4CNE - chains A and B; structure by X-ray diffraction, 1.90 A resolution.

[Chain A (and B)]
Protein: tRNA (CYTIDINE/uridine-2'-O-)-METHYLTRANSFERASE trmj
Source organism: Escherichia coli
Notes: EC 2.1.1.200; chain B of this document is another copy of the same molecule, construct and numbering; everything in this record applies to it too
UniProt: P0AE01 (TRMJ_ECOLI); residues 1-246 here = UniProt positions 1-246
Chain sequence (267 residues; each row starts with the number of its first residue; note: 1 number in that range is skipped by the numbering (no residue carries it; nothing is unmodelled there); numbers below 1 keep their minus sign (Met-16 is residue -16)):
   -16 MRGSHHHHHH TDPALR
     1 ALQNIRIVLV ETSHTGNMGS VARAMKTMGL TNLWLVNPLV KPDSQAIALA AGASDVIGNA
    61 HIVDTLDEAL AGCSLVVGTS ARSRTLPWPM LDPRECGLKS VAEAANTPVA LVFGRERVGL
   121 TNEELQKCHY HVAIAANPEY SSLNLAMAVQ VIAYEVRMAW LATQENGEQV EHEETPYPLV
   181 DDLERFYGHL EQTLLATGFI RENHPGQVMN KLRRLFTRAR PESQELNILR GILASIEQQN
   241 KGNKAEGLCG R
Not modelled in the structure: -16 to -6, 165-251 (chain B: -16 to -6, 82-86, 165-251)
Sequence notes: expression tag (-16 to -1, 247-251); engineered mutation Ala1 (Met in P0AE01)
Ligand contacts: S-adenosylhomocysteine (SAH): Thr79, Ser80, Ala81, Phe113, Gly114, Arg115, Glu116, Arg117, Val118, Gly119, Val132, Ala133, Ile134, Ala136, Ser141, Ser142, Leu143, Asn144, Leu145, Ala148
Reported in the primary citation:
  - conformationally variable residues (order/disorder transition, side-chain flip): Arg82 to Leu86, Glu116, Arg117
  - binding site for S-adenosylhomocysteine: Thr79, Gly114, Ile134, Ser141, Ser142, Leu143
  - catalytic residues: Arg23 (proposed by the authors, not directly observed)
  - catalytic residues: Tyr140
  - mutagenesis - S142V: decreased catalytic activity on cytosine
  - mutagenesis - S142V: decreased catalytic activity on uridine
  - specificity-determining residues: Ser142
  - mutagenesis - R23A: abolished catalytic activity
  - mutagenesis - Y140F: decreased catalytic activity

[Interface between chain A and chain B]
Contacting residue pairs (78; chain A residue first):
  Asp-5(A) with Asn137(B); Pro138(B); Glu139(B), hydrogen bond (backbone-side chain)
  Pro-4(A) with Pro138(B)
  Arg23(A) with Tyr140(B), hydrogen bond; Ser142(B), hydrogen bond (side chain-backbone); Leu143(B); Asn144(B)
  Lys26(A) with Asn137(B), hydrogen bond (backbone-side chain); Tyr140(B)
  Thr27(A) with Ala136(B); Asn137(B), hydrogen bond (backbone-backbone); Tyr140(B); Ser142(B); Leu143(B)
  Met28(A) with Ala135(B); Ala136(B), hydrophobic; Leu143(B), hydrophobic
  Ala50(A) with Tyr140(B)
  Ala51(A) with Tyr140(B)
  Gly52(A) with Tyr140(B), hydrogen bond (backbone-side chain)
  Pro93(A) with Tyr154(B)
  Arg94(A) with Arg94(B); Tyr154(B); Glu155(B), salt bridge; Met158(B)
  Ile134(A) with Met28(B), hydrophobic
  Ala135(A) with Met28(B); Arg157(B); Met158(B), hydrophobic; Leu161(B), hydrophobic
  Ala136(A) with Thr27(B); Arg157(B)
  Asn137(A) with Asp-5(B); Lys26(B), hydrogen bond (side chain-backbone); Thr27(B), hydrogen bond (backbone-backbone); Gly29(B); Arg157(B)
  Pro138(A) with Asp-5(B); Pro-4(B); Arg157(B)
  Glu139(A) with Asp-5(B), hydrogen bond (side chain-backbone)
  Tyr140(A) with Arg23(B), hydrogen bond; Lys26(B); Thr27(B); Ala50(B); Ala51(B); Gly52(B), hydrogen bond (side chain-backbone)
  Ser142(A) with Arg23(B), hydrogen bond (backbone-side chain); Thr27(B)
  Leu143(A) with Arg23(B); Thr27(B); Met28(B), hydrophobic; Gln150(B)
  Asn144(A) with Arg23(B)
  Ala146(A) with Met147(B), hydrophobic
  Met147(A) with Ala146(B), hydrophobic; Met147(B), hydrophobic; Gln150(B)
  Gln150(A) with Leu143(B); Met147(B); Val151(B)
  Val151(A) with Gln150(B); Tyr154(B), hydrophobic
  Tyr154(A) with Pro93(B); Arg94(B); Val151(B), hydrophobic; Tyr154(B), hydrophobic; Glu155(B), hydrogen bond
  Glu155(A) with Arg94(B), salt bridge; Tyr154(B), hydrogen bond
  Arg157(A) with Ala135(B); Ala136(B); Asn137(B); Pro138(B)
  Met158(A) with Arg94(B); Ala135(B), hydrophobic
  Leu161(A) with Ala135(B), hydrophobic
Other interface residues (no listed pair), chain A (33 interface residues in all): Ser20, Gly29, Ala53
Other interface residues (no listed pair), chain B (33 interface residues in all): Ser20, Ala53, Ile134
Interface features reported in the paper:
  - pairs named by the authors: Tyr140(B)-Arg23(A) (hydrogen bond)

[Summary]
Chain A and chain B each contribute 33 residues to their interface, with 14 hydrogen bonds and 2 salt bridges.
Polar pairs include Arg94(A)-Glu155(B), Asp-5(A)-Glu139(B) and Arg23(A)-Tyr140(B). The authors report a
hydrogen bond between Tyr140(B) and Arg23(A). From the paper: catalytic residues Arg23(A) and Tyr140(A); S142V
of chain A reduces catalytic activity on cytosine; 3 substitutions were tested in all.
Chain A and chain B are both tRNA (CYTIDINE/uridine-2'-O-)-METHYLTRANSFERASE trmj (Escherichia coli); the
structure, Crystal structure of E.coli TrmJ in complex with S-adenosyl-L- homocysteine, was determined by
X-ray diffraction together with 4CND, 4CNF and 4CNG from the same study.
